Entry 7ICE (X-ray diffraction, 2.80 A resolution); this record covers chains T and A of the 3 polymer chains in the assembly.

[Chain T]
Molecule: 7-nt DNA strand
Sequence (7 nucleotides; each row starts with the number of its first residue):
     2 CATCTGT

[Chain A]
Molecule: Protein (DNA polymerase beta)
Source organism: Homo sapiens
Notes: EC 2.7.7.7
UniProtKB: P06746 (DPOB_HUMAN); residues 2-335 here correspond to UniProt positions 1-334 (UniProt number = residue number - 1)
Chain sequence (335 residues; numbered 1 to 335; the number before each row is that of its first residue):
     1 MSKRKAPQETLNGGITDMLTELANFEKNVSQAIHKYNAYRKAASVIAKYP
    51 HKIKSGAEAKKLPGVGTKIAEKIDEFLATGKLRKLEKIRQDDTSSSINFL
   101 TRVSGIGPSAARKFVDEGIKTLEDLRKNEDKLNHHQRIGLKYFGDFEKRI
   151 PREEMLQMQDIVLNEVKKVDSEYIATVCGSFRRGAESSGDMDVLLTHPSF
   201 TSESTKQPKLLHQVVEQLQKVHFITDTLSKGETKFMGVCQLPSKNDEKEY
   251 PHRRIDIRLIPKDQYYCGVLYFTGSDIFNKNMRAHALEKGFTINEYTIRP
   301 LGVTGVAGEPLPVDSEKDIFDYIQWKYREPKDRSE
Unresolved in the structure: 1-8
Bound ions: Na+ site 1 near Leu62 (its only coordinating residue here); Na+ site 2: Thr101, Val103, Ile106 (shared with 1 residue of chain P)
Curated features (UniProtKB/Swiss-Prot):
  - binding site (K(+)): Lys61
  - binding site (Na(+)): Lys61

[Chain T / chain A interface]
Residue-residue contacts - 11 pairs, chain T then chain A:
  DC2(T) - Tyr296(A)  sugar contact
  DA3(T) - Thr233(A)  phosphate contact
  DA3(T) - Lys234(A)  phosphate contact
  DT4(T) - Ser229(A)  phosphate contact
  DT4(T) - Lys230(A)  phosphate contact
  DT4(T) - Gly231(A)  phosphate contact
  DT4(T) - Glu232(A)  hydrogen bond to the phosphate
  DT4(T) - Thr233(A)  hydrogen bond to the phosphate
  DT4(T) - Lys234(A)  hydrogen bond to the phosphate
  DC5(T) - Ser229(A)  sugar contact
  DC5(T) - Lys230(A)  hydrogen bond to the phosphate
Other interface residues (no listed pair), chain T (5 interface residues in all): DT6
Other interface residues (no listed pair), chain A (8 interface residues in all): Asn133

[Overview]
The interface between chain T and chain A involves 5 residues on one side and 8 on the other, with 4 hydrogen
bonds. Polar pairs include DT4(T)-Glu232(A), DT4(T)-Thr233(A) and DT4(T)-Lys234(A). Curated annotation
(UniProt) lists K+-binding residue Lys61(A) and Na+-binding residue Lys61(A) on chain A.
Here chain T is a 7-nt DNA strand and chain A is Protein (DNA polymerase beta) (Homo sapiens). Entry 7ICE (DNA
polymerase beta (e.c.2.7.7.7)/DNA complex, soaked in the presence of CACL2) was determined by X-ray
diffraction together with 1ZQT, 7ICF, 7ICG, 7ICH, 7ICI, 7ICJ and 39 further entries from the same study.
